PDB entry 5H9E | X-ray diffraction, 3.21 A resolution | chains A and M of the 14 polymer chains in the assembly

== Chain A ==
Molecule: CRISPR system Cascade subunit CasA
From: Escherichia coli (strain K12)
UniProt: Q46901 (CSE1_ECOLI); residue numbers follow UniProt; this construct covers 1-502
Chain sequence (502 residues; each row starts with the number of its first residue):
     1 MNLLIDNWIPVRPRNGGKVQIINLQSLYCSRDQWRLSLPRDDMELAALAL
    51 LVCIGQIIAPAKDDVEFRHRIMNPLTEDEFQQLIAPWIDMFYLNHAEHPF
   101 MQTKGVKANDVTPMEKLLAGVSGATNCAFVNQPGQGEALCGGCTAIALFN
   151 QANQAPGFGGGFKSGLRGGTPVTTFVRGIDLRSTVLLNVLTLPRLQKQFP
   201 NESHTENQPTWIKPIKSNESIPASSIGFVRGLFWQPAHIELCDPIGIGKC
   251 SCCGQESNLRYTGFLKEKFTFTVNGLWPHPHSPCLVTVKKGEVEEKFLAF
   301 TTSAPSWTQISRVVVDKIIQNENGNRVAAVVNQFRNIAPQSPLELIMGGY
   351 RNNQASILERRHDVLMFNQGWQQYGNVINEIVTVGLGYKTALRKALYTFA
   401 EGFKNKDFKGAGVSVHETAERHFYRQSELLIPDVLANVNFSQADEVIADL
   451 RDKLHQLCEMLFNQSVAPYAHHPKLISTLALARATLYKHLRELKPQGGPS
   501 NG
Not modelled in the structure: 1, 201-204, 323, 367-374, 496-502
Ion coordination: Zn2+: Cys140, Cys143, Cys250, Cys253
What the authors report for this chain:
  - mutagenesis - G160A: abolished catalytic activity
  - mutagenesis - G160A, K268A (>10-fold): decreased catalytic activity on Cas3

== Chain M ==
Molecule: DNA (47-MER) Non-target
Sequence (47 nucleotides; each row starts with the number of its first residue):
     4 GTGCAGTGCTCGATGTTTTATTTATTTTATTTATTATTTATTTTATA
Not modelled in the structure: 4-10, 30-50

== How chain A and chain M interact ==
Contacting residue pairs - 38 pairs, chain A then chain M:
  Gly159(A) - DG18(M)  base contact
  Gly160(A) - DT17(M)  base contact
  Gly160(A) - DG18(M)  hydrogen bond to the base
  Gly161(A) - DG18(M)  hydrogen bond to the sugar
  Phe162(A) - DG18(M)  hydrogen bond to the sugar
  Lys163(A) - DG18(M)  phosphate contact
  Lys163(A) - DT19(M)  salt bridge to the phosphate
  Ser164(A) - DT19(M)  sugar contact
  Gly168(A) - DT20(M)  phosphate contact
  Gly169(A) - DT20(M)  hydrogen bond to the phosphate
  Thr270(A) - DG18(M)  phosphate contact
  Thr301(A) - DT21(M)  phosphate contact
  Thr301(A) - DT22(M)  base contact
  Thr302(A) - DT21(M)  base contact
  Thr302(A) - DT22(M)  base contact
  Thr302(A) - DA23(M)  hydrogen bond to the base
  Gln354(A) - DT19(M)  base contact
  Ala355(A) - DG18(M)  base contact
  Arg393(A) - DA23(M)  sugar contact
  Arg393(A) - DT24(M)  phosphate contact
  Lys394(A) - DT24(M)  phosphate contact
  Tyr397(A) - DT22(M)  phosphate contact
  Tyr397(A) - DA23(M)  base contact
  Tyr397(A) - DT24(M)  sugar contact
  Thr398(A) - DT24(M)  hydrogen bond to the sugar
  Thr398(A) - DT25(M)  sugar contact
  Glu401(A) - DT24(M)  base contact
  His416(A) - DA23(M)  hydrogen bond to the base
  Glu417(A) - DT21(M)  base contact
  Leu481(A) - DT26(M)  base contact
  Ala484(A) - DT26(M)  sugar contact
  Ala484(A) - DA27(M)  sugar contact
  Thr485(A) - DT25(M)  sugar contact
  Tyr487(A) - DA27(M)  phosphate contact
  Lys488(A) - DT26(M)  salt bridge to the phosphate
  Lys488(A) - DA27(M)  phosphate contact
  His489(A) - DT25(M)  salt bridge to the phosphate
  Arg491(A) - DT28(M)  phosphate contact
Other interface residues (no listed pair), chain A (28 interface residues in all): Lys268
Other interface residues (no listed pair), chain M (13 interface residues in all): DA16

== Summary ==
The interface between chain A and chain M involves 28 residues on one side and 13 on the other, with 7
hydrogen bonds and 3 salt bridges. Polar pairs include Gly160(A)-DG18(M), Thr302(A)-DA23(M) and
His416(A)-DA23(M). From the paper: G160A and K268A of chain A reduce catalytic activity on Cas3; G160A of
chain A abolishes catalytic activity.
Here chain A is CRISPR system Cascade subunit CasA (Escherichia coli (strain K12)) and chain M is DNA (47-MER)
Non-target. Entry 5H9E (Crystal structure of E. coli Cascade bound to a PAM-containing dsDNA target (32-nt
spacer) at 3.20 ...) was determined by X-ray diffraction (same publication as 5H9F).
